1MDN - chain A; structure by X-ray diffraction, 1.98 A resolution.

[Chain A]
Protein: Protein (myoglobin)
Organism: Sus scrofa
UniProtKB: P02189 (MYG_PIG); residues 1-153 here correspond to UniProt positions 2-154 (UniProt number = residue number + 1)
Amino-acid sequence (153 residues; each row starts with the number of its first residue):
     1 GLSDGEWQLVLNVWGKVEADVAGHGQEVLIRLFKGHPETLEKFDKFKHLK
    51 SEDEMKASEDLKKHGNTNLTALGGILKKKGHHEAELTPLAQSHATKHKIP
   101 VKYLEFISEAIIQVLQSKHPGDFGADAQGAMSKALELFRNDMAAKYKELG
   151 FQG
Differences from the reference sequence: engineered mutation Asn68 (Val69 in P02189)
Metal / ion sites: heme Fe near His93 (its only coordinating residue here)
Ligand contacts: heme (HEM): Leu32, Thr39, Lys42, Phe43, Lys45, His64, Thr67, Asn68, Ala71, Leu72, Leu89, Ser92, His93, His97, Ile99, Tyr103, Leu104, Ile107, Ile111, Phe138

[In short]
Ligands of chain A: heme.
Chain A is Protein (myoglobin) (Sus scrofa); the structure, Wild type myoglobin with co, was determined by
X-ray diffraction (same publication as 1M6C, 1M6M, 1MNO, 1MWC and 1MWD).
